3LWQ - chains A and E of the 5 polymer chains in the assembly; structure by X-ray diffraction, 2.68 A resolution.

Chain A:
Molecule: Probable tRNA pseudouridine synthase B
From: Pyrococcus furiosus
Notes: EC 5.4.99.25
UniProtKB: Q7LWY0 (TRUB_PYRFU); residues 4-343 here correspond to UniProt positions 1-340 (UniProt number = residue number - 3)
Sequence (340 residues; row label = number of the first residue in the row):
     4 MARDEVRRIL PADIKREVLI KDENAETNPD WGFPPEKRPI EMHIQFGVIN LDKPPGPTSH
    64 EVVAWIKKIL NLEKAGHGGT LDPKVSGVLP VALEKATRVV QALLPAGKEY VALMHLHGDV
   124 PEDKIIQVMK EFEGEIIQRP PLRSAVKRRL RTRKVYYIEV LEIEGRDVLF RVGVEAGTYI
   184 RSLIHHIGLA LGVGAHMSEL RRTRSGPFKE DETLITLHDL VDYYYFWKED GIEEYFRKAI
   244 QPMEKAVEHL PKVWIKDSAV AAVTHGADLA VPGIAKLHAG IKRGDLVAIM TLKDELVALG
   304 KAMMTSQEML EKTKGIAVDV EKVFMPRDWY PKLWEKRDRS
Not modelled in the structure: 4-11, 143-152, 338-343
UniProt features mapped onto this chain:
  - active site: Asp85 (Nucleophile)
What the authors report for this chain:
  - catalytic residues: Asp85 (by similarity / conservation)
  - conformationally variable residues: Tyr182
  - binding site for the 13-nt RNA strand (chain E): Tyr182
  - mutagenesis - D85E, Y182H, Y182S, R184E: abolished catalytic activity
  - mutagenesis - Y113F, Y113H, Y113L: decreased catalytic activity

Chain E:
Molecule: 13-nt RNA strand
Sequence (13 nucleotides; each row starts with the number of its first residue):
     5 GAGCGUGCGG UUU
Modified / non-standard residues: UR3 (3-methyluridine-5'-monophoshate) at position 10

Interface between chain A and chain E:
Residue-residue contacts - 20 pairs, chain A then chain E:
  His63(A) with C12(E), phosphate contact
  Gly81(A) with G9(E), sugar contact
  Gly82(A) with G9(E), sugar contact; UR3_10(E), phosphate contact
  Thr83(A) with G9(E), hydrogen bond to the sugar; UR3_10(E), base contact
  Leu84(A) with UR3_10(E), base contact
  Asp85(A) with UR3_10(E), base contact; G11(E), base contact
  Leu107(A) with G9(E), sugar contact
  Lys111(A) with UR3_10(E), salt bridge to the phosphate
  Tyr113(A) with UR3_10(E), hydrogen bond to the base
  Arg154(A) with G9(E), salt bridge to the phosphate
  Arg156(A) with G9(E), salt bridge to the phosphate
  Ala179(A) with UR3_10(E), phosphate contact
  Gly180(A) with UR3_10(E), hydrogen bond to the phosphate
  Thr181(A) with UR3_10(E), base contact
  Tyr182(A) with UR3_10(E), hydrogen bond to the sugar; G11(E), phosphate contact
  Arg205(A) with UR3_10(E), salt bridge to the phosphate
Other interface residues (no listed pair), chain A (19 interface residues in all): Thr61, His80, Pro86
Other interface residues (no listed pair), chain E (5 interface residues in all): C8

Overview:
19 residues of chain A face 5 of chain E across their interface; the contacts include 4 hydrogen bonds and 4
salt bridges. Polar contacts include Tyr113(A)-UR3_10(E), Thr83(A)-G9(E) and Tyr182(A)-UR3_10(E). The paper
reports the catalytic residue Asp85(A); D85E, Y182H and Y182S of chain A, among others, abolish catalytic
activity; 7 substitutions were tested in all.
Chain A is Probable tRNA pseudouridine synthase B (Pyrococcus furiosus) and chain E is a 13-nt RNA strand; the
structure, Structure of H/ACA RNP bound to a substrate RNA containing 3MU, was determined by X-ray
diffraction, deposited together with 3LWR and 3LWV.
